Entry 9FM0 (X-ray diffraction, 2.56 A resolution); this record covers chains C and E of the 3 polymer chains in the assembly.

# Chain C
Molecule: Human Fab Light Chain (FabLC) V-region
Source organism: Homo sapiens
Notes: antibody fragment or engineered binder
Chain sequence (214 residues; numbered 1 to 214; the number before each row is that of its first residue):
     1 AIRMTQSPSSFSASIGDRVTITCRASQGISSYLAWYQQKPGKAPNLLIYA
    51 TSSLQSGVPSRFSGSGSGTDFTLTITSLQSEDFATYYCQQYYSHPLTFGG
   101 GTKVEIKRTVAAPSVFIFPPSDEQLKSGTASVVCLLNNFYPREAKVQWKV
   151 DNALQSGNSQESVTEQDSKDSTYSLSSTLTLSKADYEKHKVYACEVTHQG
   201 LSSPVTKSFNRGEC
Disulfides: C23-C88, C134-C194

# Chain E
Molecule: Type III secretion protein PcrV
Source organism: Pseudomonas aeruginosa
UniProtKB: G3XD49 (G3XD49_PSEAE); residue numbers follow UniProt; this construct covers 132-249
Chain sequence (131 residues; each row starts with the number of its first residue):
   119 MEVRNLNAARELFLDELKALTAELKVYSVIQSQINAALSAKQGIRIDAGG
   169 IDLVDPTLYGYAVGDPRWKDSPEYALLSNLDTFSGKLSIKDFLSGSPKQS
   219 GELKGLSDEYPFEKDNNPVGNFATTVSDRSR
Unresolved in the structure: 119-121
Differences from the reference sequence: initiating methionine (119); expression tag (120-131)
From the paper describing this entry:
  - specificity-determining residues: S225

# Interface between chain C and chain E
Contacting residue pairs - 12 pairs, chain C then chain E:
  Y32(C) - D246(E)  hydrogen bond (side chain-backbone)
  Y32(C) - R247(E)
  Y91(C) - R247(E)  hydrogen bond (backbone-side chain)
  Y92(C) - K216(E)  hydrogen bond (side chain-backbone)
  Y92(C) - Q217(E)  hydrogen bond (side chain-backbone)
  Y92(C) - S218(E)
  Y92(C) - G219(E)
  Y92(C) - E220(E)  hydrogen bond (backbone-backbone)
  Y92(C) - R247(E)  hydrogen bond (backbone-side chain)
  S93(C) - E220(E)
  H94(C) - E220(E)  hydrogen bond (backbone-side chain)
  H94(C) - K222(E)
The authors on this interface:
  - epitope / paratope residues, chain E: Q217(E), E220(E), D246(E), R247(E)

# Overview
5 residues of chain C face 8 of chain E across their interface, with 7 hydrogen bonds. Polar pairs include
Y32(C)-D246(E), Y91(C)-R247(E) and Y92(C)-K216(E). The paper reports epitope/paratope residues Q217(E),
E220(E) and D246(E) among others; the specificity determinant S225(E).
Chain C is Human Fab Light Chain (FabLC) V-region (Homo sapiens) and chain E is Type III secretion protein
PcrV (Pseudomonas aeruginosa); the structure, Human antibody (Fab) and P. aeruginosa (T3SS) protein
PcrV-fragment complex, was determined by X-ray diffraction.
